Entry 6HWE (X-ray diffraction, 2.30 A resolution); this record covers chains C and D of the 28 polymer chains in the assembly.

== Chain C ==
Name: Proteasome subunit alpha type-4
Source organism: Saccharomyces cerevisiae S288C
Notes: EC 3.4.25.1
Reference sequence: P40303 (PSA4_YEAST); residues -1 to 252 here correspond to UniProt positions 1-254 (UniProt number = residue number + 2)
Chain sequence (254 residues; each row starts with the number of its first residue; numbers below 1 keep their minus sign (Met-1 is residue -1)):
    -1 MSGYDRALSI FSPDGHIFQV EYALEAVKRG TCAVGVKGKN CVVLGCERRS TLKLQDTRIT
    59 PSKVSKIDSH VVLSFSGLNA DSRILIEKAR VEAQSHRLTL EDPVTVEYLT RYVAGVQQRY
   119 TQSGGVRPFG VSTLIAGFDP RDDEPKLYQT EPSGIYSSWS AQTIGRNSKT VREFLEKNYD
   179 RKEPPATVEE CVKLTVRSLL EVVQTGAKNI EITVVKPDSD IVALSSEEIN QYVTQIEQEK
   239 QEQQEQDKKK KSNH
Unresolved in the structure: -1 to 0, 241-252
Swiss-Prot annotation at these positions:
  - modified residue: Thr58 (Phosphothreonine)

== Chain D ==
Name: Proteasome subunit alpha type-5
Source organism: Saccharomyces cerevisiae S288C
Notes: EC 3.4.25.1
Reference sequence: P32379 (PSA5_YEAST); residues -7 to 252 here correspond to UniProt positions 1-260 (UniProt number = residue number + 8)
Chain sequence (260 residues; row label = number of the first residue in the row; numbers below 1 keep their minus sign (Met-7 is residue -7)):
    -7 MFLTRSEYDR GVSTFSPEGR LFQVEYSLEA IKLGSTAIGI ATKEGVVLGV EKRATSPLLE
    53 SDSIEKIVEI DRHIGCAMSG LTADARSMIE HARTAAVTHN LYYDEDINVE SLTQSVCDLA
   113 LRFGEGASGE ERLMSRPFGV ALLIAGHDAD DGYQLFHAEP SGTFYRYNAK AIGSGSEGAQ
   173 AELLNEWHSS LTLKEAELLV LKILKQVMEE KLDENNAQLS CITKQDGFKI YDNEKTAELI
   233 KELKEKEAAE SPEEADVEMS
Unresolved in the structure: -7 to 0, 118-124, 243-252

== How chain C and chain D interact ==
Pairs across the interface - 63 pairs, chain C then chain D:
  Asp3(C) - Glu117(D)
  Arg4(C) - Glu117(D)
  Ala5(C) - Val4(D)  hydrophobic
  Ala5(C) - Glu117(D)  hydrogen bond (backbone-side chain)
  Ala5(C) - Ser127(D)
  Ser7(C) - Ser127(D)
  Ser7(C) - Arg128(D)
  Ile8(C) - Gln15(D)
  Phe9(C) - Gln15(D)
  Phe9(C) - Tyr18(D)  hydrophobic
  Phe9(C) - Ser19(D)
  Phe9(C) - Ala22(D)  hydrophobic
  Phe9(C) - Leu73(D)  hydrophobic
  Phe9(C) - Arg128(D)
  Phe9(C) - Pro129(D)
  Phe9(C) - Gly131(D)
  Ser10(C) - Tyr18(D)
  Pro11(C) - Tyr18(D)  hydrophobic
  Pro11(C) - Glu21(D)
  Asp12(C) - Glu21(D)
  Gly13(C) - Tyr18(D)
  Gly13(C) - Glu21(D)
  Gly13(C) - Ala22(D)
  His14(C) - Leu25(D)
  Ile15(C) - Leu73(D)  hydrophobic
  Ile15(C) - Arg128(D)
  Lys35(C) - Glu52(D)  salt bridge
  Gln116(C) - Ala75(D)
  Gln116(C) - Asp76(D)
  Thr119(C) - Arg128(D)  hydrogen bond (backbone-side chain)
  Gln120(C) - Met126(D)
  Gln120(C) - Ser127(D)  hydrogen bond (backbone-backbone)
  Gln120(C) - Arg128(D)
  Gln120(C) - Pro129(D)
  Gln120(C) - Phe130(D)
  Ser121(C) - Ser127(D)
  Gly122(C) - Ser127(D)
  Ser151(C) - Ala75(D)
  Gly152(C) - Ala75(D)
  Ile153(C) - Thr74(D)
  Ile153(C) - Ala75(D)
  Ser155(C) - Leu51(D)
  Ser155(C) - Ser55(D)
  Ser156(C) - Leu51(D)
  Ser156(C) - Glu52(D)  hydrogen bond
  Ser156(C) - Ser55(D)  hydrogen bond (backbone-side chain)
  Trp157(C) - Thr47(D)
  Trp157(C) - Ser48(D)
  Trp157(C) - Leu50(D)
  Trp157(C) - Leu51(D)
  Trp157(C) - Glu52(D)
  Ser158(C) - Leu50(D)  hydrogen bond (backbone-backbone)
  Ser158(C) - Glu52(D)  hydrogen bond
  Ala159(C) - Leu50(D)
  Leu173(C) - Leu50(D)  hydrophobic
  Glu174(C) - Ser48(D)  hydrogen bond
  Glu174(C) - Pro49(D)
  Glu174(C) - Leu50(D)
  Tyr177(C) - Leu50(D)  hydrophobic
  Arg179(C) - Pro49(D)  hydrogen bond (side chain-backbone)
  Arg179(C) - Leu50(D)
  Arg179(C) - Leu51(D)  hydrogen bond (side chain-backbone)
  Arg179(C) - Glu52(D)
Other interface residues (no listed pair), chain C (32 interface residues in all): Tyr154, Arg170
Other interface residues (no listed pair), chain D (28 interface residues in all): Asp1, Ser53, Glu57

== Summary ==
The interface between chain C and chain D involves 32 residues on one side and 28 on the other; the contacts
include 10 hydrogen bonds and 1 salt bridge. Polar contacts include Lys35(C)-Glu52(D), Ala5(C)-Glu117(D) and
Thr119(C)-Arg128(D).
Here chain C is Proteasome subunit alpha type-4 and chain D is Proteasome subunit alpha type-5, both from
Saccharomyces cerevisiae S288C. Entry 6HWE (Yeast 20S proteasome beta2-G45A mutant in complex with
carfilzomib) was determined by X-ray diffraction, deposited together with 6HTB, 6HTC, 6HTD, 6HTP, 6HTR, 6HUB
and 30 further entries.
